5B3U - chain A; structure by X-ray diffraction, 2.70 A resolution.

== Chain A ==
Name: Biliverdin reductase
From: Synechocystis sp
UniProt: P72782 (P72782_SYNY3); numbering as in UniProt (aligned over 1-328)
Chain sequence (331 residues; row label = number of the first residue in the row; numbers below 1 keep their minus sign (Gly-2 is residue -2)):
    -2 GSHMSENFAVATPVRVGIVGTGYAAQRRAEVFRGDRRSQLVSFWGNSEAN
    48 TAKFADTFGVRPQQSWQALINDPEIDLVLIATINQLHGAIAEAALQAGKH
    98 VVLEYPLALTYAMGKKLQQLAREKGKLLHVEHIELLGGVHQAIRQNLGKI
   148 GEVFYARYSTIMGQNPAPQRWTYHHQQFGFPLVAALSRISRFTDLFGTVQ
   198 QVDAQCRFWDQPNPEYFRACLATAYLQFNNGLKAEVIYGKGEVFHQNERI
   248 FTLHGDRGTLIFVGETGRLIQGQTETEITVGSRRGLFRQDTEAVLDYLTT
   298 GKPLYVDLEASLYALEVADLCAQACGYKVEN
Unresolved in the structure: -2 to 8, 326-328
Sequence notes: expression tag (-2 to 0)
From the paper describing this entry:
  - binding site for NADP: Thr18, Ala21, Trp41, Ser44, Ile80, Glu101, Tyr102, Arg167, Trp168
  - conformationally variable residues (loop rearrangement, side-chain flip): His129 to Gly135, Arg185
  - catalytic residues: Arg185
  - mutagenesis - Y102F, R185A, R185K: decreased catalytic activity
  - mutagenesis - T169A, S184A, R188A, K237A, R246A: unchanged catalytic activity

== In short ==
The paper reports the catalytic residue Arg185; Y102F, R185A and R185K reduce catalytic activity; 8
substitutions were tested in all.
Chain A is Biliverdin reductase (Synechocystis sp); the structure, Crystal structure of biliverdin reductase
in complex with NADP+ from Synechocystis sp. PCC 6803, was determined by X-ray diffraction (same publication
as 5B3T and 5B3V).
